PDB entry 1MQ1 | solution NMR | chains A and C of the 4 polymer chains in the assembly

[Chain A]
Molecule: S-100 protein, beta chain
From: Homo sapiens
Reference sequence: P04271 (S100B_HUMAN); residues 1-91 here = UniProt positions 1-91
Sequence (91 residues; numbered 1 to 91; the number before each row is that of its first residue):
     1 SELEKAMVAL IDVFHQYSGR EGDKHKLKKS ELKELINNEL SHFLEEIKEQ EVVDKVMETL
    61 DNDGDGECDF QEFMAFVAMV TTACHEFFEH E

[Chain C]
Molecule: F-actin capping protein alpha-1 subunit
Notes: fragment: TRTK-12 peptide, RESIDUES 265-276
Reference sequence: P52907 (CAZA1_HUMAN); residues 1-12 here correspond to UniProt positions 265-276 (UniProt number = residue number + 264)
Sequence (12 residues; row label = number of the first residue in the row):
     1 TRTKIDWNKI LS

[How chain A and chain C interact]
Contacting residue pairs (21):
  E46(A) - W7(C)
  K48(A) - L11(C)
  V52(A) - I10(C)
  K55(A) - K9(C)
  K55(A) - I10(C)
  V56(A) - W7(C)
  V56(A) - I10(C)
  T59(A) - W7(C)
  T59(A) - N8(C)
  T59(A) - K9(C)
  T59(A) - I10(C)
  M79(A) - I5(C)
  M79(A) - D6(C)
  M79(A) - W7(C)
  V80(A) - W7(C)
  A83(A) - T1(C)
  A83(A) - R2(C)
  A83(A) - I5(C)
  A83(A) - D6(C)
  C84(A) - I5(C)
  E86(A) - R2(C)
Other interface residues (no listed pair), chain A (13 interface residues in all): E45, F76

[In short]
The interface between chain A and chain C involves 13 residues on one side and 9 on the other.
Here chain A is S-100 protein, beta chain (Homo sapiens) and chain C is F-actin capping protein alpha-1
subunit. Entry 1MQ1 (Ca2+-S100B-TRTK-12 complex) was determined by solution NMR.
